8TOM - chains L and P of the 9 polymer chains in the assembly; structure by electron microscopy, 3.10 A resolution.

[Chain L]
Molecule: RNA polymerase sigma factor RpoD
Organism: Escherichia coli (strain K12)
UniProt: Q0P6L9 (Q0P6L9_ECOLX); residue numbers follow UniProt; this construct covers 1-613
Chain sequence (613 residues; row label = number of the first residue in the row):
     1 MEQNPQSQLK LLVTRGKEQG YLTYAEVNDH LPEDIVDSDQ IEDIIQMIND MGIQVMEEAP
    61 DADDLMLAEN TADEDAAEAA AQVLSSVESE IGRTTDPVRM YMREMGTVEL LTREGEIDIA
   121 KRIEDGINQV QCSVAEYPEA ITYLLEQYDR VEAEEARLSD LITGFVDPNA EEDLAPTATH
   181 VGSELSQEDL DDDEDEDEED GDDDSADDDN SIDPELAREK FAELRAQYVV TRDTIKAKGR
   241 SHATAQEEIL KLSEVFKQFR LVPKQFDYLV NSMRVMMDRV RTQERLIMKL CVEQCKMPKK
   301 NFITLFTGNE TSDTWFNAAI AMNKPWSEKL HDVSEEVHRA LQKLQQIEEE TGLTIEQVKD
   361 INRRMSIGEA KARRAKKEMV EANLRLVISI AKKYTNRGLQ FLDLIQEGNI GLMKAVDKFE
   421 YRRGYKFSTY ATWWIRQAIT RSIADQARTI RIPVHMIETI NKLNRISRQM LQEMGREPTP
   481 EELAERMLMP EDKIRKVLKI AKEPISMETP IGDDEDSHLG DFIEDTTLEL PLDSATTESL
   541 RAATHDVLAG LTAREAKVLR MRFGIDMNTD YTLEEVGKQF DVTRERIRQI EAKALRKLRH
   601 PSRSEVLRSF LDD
Disordered / not traced: 1-6, 61-62, 167-212, 236-242
Small-molecule neighbours:
  - chapso (1N7), molecule 1: Ile505, Pro510, Ile511, Leu519
  - chapso (1N7), molecule 2: Ile511, Leu519, Phe522, Glu524
Reported in the primary citation:
  - conformationally variable residues (side-chain flip): Trp433, Trp434
  - mutagenesis - I35C/S89C/C132S/C291S/C295S: decreased catalytic activity on oxidizing vs. reduced conditions

[Chain P]
Molecule: Template strand of lamdba PR promoter DNA
Sequence (90 nucleotides; each row starts with the number of its first residue; numbers below 1 keep their minus sign (DC-4 is residue -4)):
    -4 CGAGGTCGAC ATACAACCTC CTTAGTACAT GCAACCATTA TCACCGCCAG AGGTAAAATA
    56 GTCAACACGC ACGGTGTTAG ATATTTATCC
Disordered / not traced: -4 to 30, 71-85

[Interface between chain L and chain P]
Contacting residue pairs - 9 pairs, chain L then chain P:
  Thr429(L) with DA35(P), phosphate contact
  Arg436(L) with DT36(P), salt bridge to the phosphate
  Arg465(L) with DA38(P), salt bridge to the phosphate
  Arg562(L) with DG56(P), salt bridge to the phosphate
  Leu573(L) with DG56(P), hydrogen bond to the phosphate
  Arg584(L) with DG56(P), hydrogen bond to the base; DT57(P), base contact
  Glu585(L) with DC58(P), base contact
  Arg588(L) with DT57(P), salt bridge to the phosphate
Interface residues without a listed pair, chain L (9 interface residues in all): Thr572
Interface residues without a listed pair, chain P (8 interface residues in all): DA55, DA59

[Summary]
Chain L and chain P form an interface of 9 and 8 residues respectively; the contacts include 2 hydrogen bonds
and 4 salt bridges. Polar pairs include Arg584(L)-DG56(P), Leu573(L)-DG56(P) and Arg436(L)-DT36(P). The paper
reports that I35C/S89C/C132S/C291S/C295S of chain L reduce catalytic activity on oxidizing vs. reduced
conditions; conformational variability at Trp433(L) and Trp434(L).
Chain L is RNA polymerase sigma factor RpoD (Escherichia coli (strain K12)) and chain P is Template strand of
lamdba PR promoter DNA; the structure, Escherichia coli RNA polymerase closed complex intermediate at the
lambda PR promoter, was determined by electron microscopy together with 8TO1, 8TO6, 8TO8 and 8TOE from the
same study.
